Entry 3S21 (X-ray diffraction, 1.70 A resolution); this record covers chain A.

== Chain A ==
Name: 3-oxoacyl-[ACP] synthase III
From: Xanthomonas campestris pv. campestris
UniProtKB: Q8PDX2 (Q8PDX2_XANCP); residues 21-358 here correspond to UniProt positions 1-338 (UniProt number = residue number - 20)
Chain sequence (345 residues; numbered 14 to 358; the number before each row is that of its first residue):
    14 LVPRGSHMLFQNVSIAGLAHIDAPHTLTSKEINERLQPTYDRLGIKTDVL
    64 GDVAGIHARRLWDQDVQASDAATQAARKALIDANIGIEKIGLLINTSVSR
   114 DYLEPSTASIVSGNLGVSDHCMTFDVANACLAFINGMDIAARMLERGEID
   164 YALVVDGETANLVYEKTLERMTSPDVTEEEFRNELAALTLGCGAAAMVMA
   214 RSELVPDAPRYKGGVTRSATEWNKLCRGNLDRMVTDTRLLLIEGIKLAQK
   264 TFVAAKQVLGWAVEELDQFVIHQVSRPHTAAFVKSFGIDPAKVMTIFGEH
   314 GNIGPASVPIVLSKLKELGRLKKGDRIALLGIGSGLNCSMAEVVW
Unresolved in the structure: 239-249
Sequence notes: expression tag (14-20)
Ion coordination: Mn2+: His-38, Asp-76
Ligand contacts: cerulenin (CER; (2s, 3r)-3-hydroxy-4-oxo-7,10-trans,trans-dodecadienamide): Glu-117, Ala-142, Cys-143, Leu-253, Leu-254, Ile-258, His-285, Val-287, His-291, Phe-295, Asn-315, Ile-345, Gly-346, Ser-347
Swiss-Prot annotation at these positions:
  - active site: Glu-117 (Proton acceptor), Cys-143 (Acyl-thioester intermediate)
  - binding site (Mn(2+)): His-38, Asp-76
  - site: His-285 (Important for activity)
What the authors report for this chain:
  - binding site for cerulenin: Cys-143, Asn-315, Ser-347
  - interface residues: Glu-117
  - conformationally variable residues (order/disorder transition, side-chain flip): Glu-117, Cys-143, Cys-239 to Asp-249
  - catalytic residues: Glu-117 (proposed by the authors, not directly observed)

== Overview ==
Ligands of chain A: cerulenin. The Mn2+ site is built by His-38 and Asp-76. Curated annotation (UniProt) lists
active-site residues Glu-117 and Cys-143 and Mn2+-binding residues His-38 and Asp-76. From the paper: the
catalytic residue Glu-117; a binding site for cerulenin at Cys-143, Asn-315 and Ser-347.
Chain A is 3-oxoacyl-[ACP] synthase III (Xanthomonas campestris pv. campestris); the structure, Crystal
structure of cerulenin bound Xanthomonas campestri OleA (co-crystal), was determined by X-ray diffraction,
deposited together with 3S1Z, 3S20, 3ROW and 3S23.
